7RM4 - chains A and E of the 5 polymer chains in the assembly; structure by X-ray diffraction, 3.33 A resolution.

== Chain A ==
Protein: HLA class I histocompatibility antigen, A alpha chain
Source organism: Homo sapiens
Reference sequence: P04439 (HLAA_HUMAN); residues 1-275 here correspond to UniProt positions 25-299 (UniProt number = residue number + 24)
Chain sequence (275 residues; numbered 1 to 275; the number before each row is that of its first residue):
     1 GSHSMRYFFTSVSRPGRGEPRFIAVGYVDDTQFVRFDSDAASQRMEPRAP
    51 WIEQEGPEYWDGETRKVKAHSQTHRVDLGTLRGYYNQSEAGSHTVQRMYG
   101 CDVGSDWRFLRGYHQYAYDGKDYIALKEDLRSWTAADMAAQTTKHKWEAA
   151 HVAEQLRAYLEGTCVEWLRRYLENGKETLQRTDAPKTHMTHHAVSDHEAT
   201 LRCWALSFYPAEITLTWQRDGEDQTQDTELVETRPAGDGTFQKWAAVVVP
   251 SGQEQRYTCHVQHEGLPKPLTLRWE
Cystine bridges: Cys101-Cys164, Cys203-Cys259
Construct notes: conflict Gly62 (Gln86 in P04439), Lys66 (Asn90 in P04439), His70 (Gln94 in P04439), His74 (Asp98 in P04439), Val95 (Ile119 in P04439), Arg97 (Ile121 in P04439), Trp107 (Gly131 in P04439), His114 (Arg138 in P04439), Tyr116 (Asp140 in P04439), Lys127 (Asn151 in P04439), Thr142 (Ile166 in P04439), His145 (Arg169 in P04439), Val152 (Glu176 in P04439), Glu161 (Asp185 in P04439), Ala184 (Pro208 in P04439), Ala193 (Pro217 in P04439), Val194 (Ile218 in P04439), Ser207 (Gly231 in P04439), Gln253 (Glu277 in P04439)
Curated features (UniProtKB/Swiss-Prot):
  - region: Glu275 (Connecting peptide)
  - binding site (a peptide antigen): Tyr7, Thr73, Tyr84, Thr143, Lys146, Tyr159, Tyr171
  - modified residue: Tyr59 (Sulfotyrosine)
  - glycosylation: Asn86 (N-linked (GlcNAc...) asparagine)

== Chain E ==
Protein: 6-11 T cell receptor alpha chain
Source organism: Homo sapiens
Chain sequence (206 residues; numbered 0 to 205; the number before each row is that of its first residue; numbering starts at 0):
     0 MSQKIEQNSEALNIQEGKTATLTCNYTNYSPAYLQWYRQDPGRGPVFLLL
    50 IRENEKEKRKERLKVTFDTTLKQSLFHITASQPADSATYLCALDIYPHDM
   100 RFGAGTRLTVKPNIQNPDPAVYQLRDSKSSDKSVCLFTDFDSQTNVSQSK
   150 DSDVYITDKCVLDMRSMDFKSNSAVAWSNKSDFACANAFNNSIIPEDTFF
   200 PSPESS
Disordered / not traced: 0-2, 203-205
Cystine bridges: Cys23-Cys90, Cys134-Cys184

== How chain A and chain E interact ==
Pairs across the interface (8):
  Thr73(A) - Pro96(E)
  Ala149(A) - Tyr32(E)
  Ala150(A) - Tyr32(E)
  His151(A) - Tyr32(E)
  His151(A) - Arg51(E)  hydrogen bond
  Glu154(A) - Asn53(E)  hydrogen bond
  Gln155(A) - Ala31(E)
  Gln155(A) - Tyr95(E)  hydrogen bond
Also at the interface, not in a pair above, chain A (8 interface residues in all): Arg65, Ala69
Also at the interface, not in a pair above, chain E (8 interface residues in all): Lys3, Glu52
Interface features reported in the paper:
  - interface residues, chain A: Ala149(A), His151(A), Glu154(A), Gln155(A)
  - interface residues, chain E: Arg51(E), Asn53(E), Tyr95(E)

== Overview ==
The chain A/chain E interface involves 8 residues from each chain; the contacts include 3 hydrogen bonds.
Among the polar pairs are His151(A)-Arg51(E), Glu154(A)-Asn53(E) and Gln155(A)-Tyr95(E). UniProt lists 7
peptide antigen-binding residues on chain A. The paper reports interface residues Ala149(A), His151(A) and
Arg51(E) among others.
Here chain A is HLA class I histocompatibility antigen, A alpha chain and chain E is 6-11 T cell receptor
alpha chain, both from Homo sapiens. Entry 7RM4 (Neoantigen p53R175H-specific TCR 6-11 binds to
p53R175H-HLA-A2) was determined by X-ray diffraction.
